PDB entry 5NER | electron microscopy, 11.50 A resolution (very low resolution: no residue pairs are listed; an interface is given only as per-side residue counts) | chains A and B of the 6 polymer chains in the assembly

== Chain A ==
Molecule: Integrin alpha-V
Organism: Homo sapiens
Reference sequence: P06756 (ITAV_HUMAN); residues 1-594 here correspond to UniProt positions 31-624 (UniProt number = residue number + 30)
Sequence (594 residues; row label = number of the first residue in the row):
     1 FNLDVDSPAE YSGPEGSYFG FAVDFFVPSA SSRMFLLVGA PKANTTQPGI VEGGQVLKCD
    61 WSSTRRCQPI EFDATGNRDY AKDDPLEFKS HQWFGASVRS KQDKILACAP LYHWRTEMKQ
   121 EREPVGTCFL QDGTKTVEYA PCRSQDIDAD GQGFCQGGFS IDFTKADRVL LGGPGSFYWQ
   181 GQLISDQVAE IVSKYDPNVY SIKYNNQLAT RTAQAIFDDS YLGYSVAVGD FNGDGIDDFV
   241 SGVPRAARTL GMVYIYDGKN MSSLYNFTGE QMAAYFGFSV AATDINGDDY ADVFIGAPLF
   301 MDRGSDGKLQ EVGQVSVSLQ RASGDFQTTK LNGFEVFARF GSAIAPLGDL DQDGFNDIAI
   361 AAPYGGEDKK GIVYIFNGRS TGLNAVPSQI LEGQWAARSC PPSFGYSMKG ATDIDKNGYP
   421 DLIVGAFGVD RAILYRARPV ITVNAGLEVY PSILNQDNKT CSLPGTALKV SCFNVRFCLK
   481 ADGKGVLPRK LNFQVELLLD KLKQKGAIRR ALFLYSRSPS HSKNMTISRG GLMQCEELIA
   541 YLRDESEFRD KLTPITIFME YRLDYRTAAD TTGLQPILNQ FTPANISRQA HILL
Disordered / not traced: 30-31, 264, 504-505
Differences from the reference sequence: conflict Cys400 (Met430 in P06756)
Disulfide bonds: Cys59-Cys67, Cys108-Cys128, Cys142-Cys155, Cys461-Cys472, Cys478-Cys535
Covalent attachments: glycan linked to Asn458
Ion coordination: Ca2+ site 1: Asp230, Asn232, Asp234, Ile236, Asp238; Ca2+ site 2: Asp284, Asn286, Asp288, Tyr290, Asp292; Ca2+ site 3: Asp349, Asp351, Asp353, Phe355, Asp357; Ca2+ site 4: Asp415, Asn417, Tyr419, Asp421
Ligand contacts:
  - oligosaccharide (alpha-D-mannopyranose, N-acetylglucosamine units): Ala213, Gln214, Phe217, Met252, Tyr254, Ser263, Asn266
  - N-acetylglucosamine (NAG; 2-acetamido-2-deoxy-beta-D-glucopyranose): Gln494, Ser522, Lys523, Asn524

== Chain B ==
Molecule: Integrin beta-6
Organism: Homo sapiens
Reference sequence: P18564 (ITB6_HUMAN); the construct has insertions or renumbered stretches relative to UniProt, so the offset changes along the chain: 5-28 = UniProt 22-45; 38-471 = UniProt 58-491
Sequence (470 residues; each row starts with the number of its first residue; note: 9 numbers in that range are skipped by the numbering (no residue carries them; nothing is unmodelled there); a row labelled like 28A-28L holds insertion residues (28A, then the next letters in order)):
     5 GCALGGAETC EDCLLIGPQC AWCA
28A-28L QENFTHPSGVGE
    38 RCDTPANLLA KGCQLNFIEN PVSQVEILKN KPLSVGRQKN SSDIVQIAPQ SLILKLRPGG
    98 AQTLQVHVRQ TEDYPVDLYY LMDLSASMDD DLNTIKELGS RLSKEMSKLT SNFRLGFGSF
   158 VEKPVSPFVK TTPEEIANPC SSIPYFCLPT FGFKHILPLT NDAERFNEIV KNQKISANID
   218 TPEGGFDAIM QAAVCKEKIG WRNDSLHLLV FVSDADSHFG MDSKLAGIVC PNDGLCHLDS
   278 KNEYSMSTVL EYPTIGQLID KLVQNNVLLI FAVTQEQVHL YENYAKLIPG ATVGLLQKDS
   338 GNILQLIISA YEELRSEVEL EVLGDTEGLN LSFTAICNNG TLFQHQKKCS HMKVGDTASF
   398 SVTVNIPHCE RRSRHIIIKP VGLGDALELL VSPECNCDCQ KEVEVNSSKC HNGNGSFQCG
   458 VCACHPGHMG PRCE
Disordered / not traced: 11-12, 28A-28L, 43-49, 439
Differences from the reference sequence: conflict Cys267 (Ile287 in P18564), Asn449 (His469 in P18564)
Disulfide bonds: Cys6-Cys24, Cys14-Cys434, Cys17-Cys39, Cys27-Cys50, Cys177-Cys184, Cys232-Cys273, Cys374-Cys386, Cys406-Cys432, Cys436-Cys456, Cys447-Cys459, Cys461-Cys470
Covalent attachments: N-acetylglucosamine (NAG) linked to Asn77
Swiss-Prot annotation at these positions:
  - binding site (Mg(2+)): Asp120, Ser122, Ser124, Glu220
  - binding site (Ca(2+)): Ser124, Asp127, Asp128, Glu159, Asn215, Asp217, Pro219, Glu220, Asp251, Lys335
  - glycosylation (N-linked (GlcNAc...) asparagine): Asn28C, Asn77, Asn240, Asn367, Asn376, Asn443, Asn451

== Chain A / chain B interface ==
At this resolution (12 A) residue pairs are not listed: 38 residues of chain A and 36 of chain B lie at the interface.
Disulfides between the chains: Cys400(A)-Cys267(B)

== Overview ==
The interface between chain A and chain B involves 38 residues on one side and 36 on the other. Bound to chain
A: an N-glycan and N-acetylglucosamine. N-acetylglucosamine is covalently linked to Asn77(B). UniProt lists 4
Mg2+-binding residues and 10 Ca2+-binding residues on chain B.
Here chain A is Integrin alpha-V and chain B is Integrin beta-6, both from Homo sapiens. Entry 5NER (Localised
reconstruction of alpha v beta 6 bound to Foot and Mouth Disease Virus O PanAsia ...) was determined by
electron microscopy (same publication as 5NE4, 5NED, 5NEJ, 5NEM and 5NET).
